Entry 6CGD (X-ray diffraction, 2.20 A resolution); this record covers chain A.

# Chain A
Molecule: Bifunctional AAC/APH
From: Staphylococcus aureus
Notes: EC 2.3.1.-, 2.7.1.190
UniProtKB: P0A0C1 (AACA_STAAU); residue numbers follow UniProt; this construct covers 175-479
Chain sequence (305 residues; each row starts with the number of its first residue):
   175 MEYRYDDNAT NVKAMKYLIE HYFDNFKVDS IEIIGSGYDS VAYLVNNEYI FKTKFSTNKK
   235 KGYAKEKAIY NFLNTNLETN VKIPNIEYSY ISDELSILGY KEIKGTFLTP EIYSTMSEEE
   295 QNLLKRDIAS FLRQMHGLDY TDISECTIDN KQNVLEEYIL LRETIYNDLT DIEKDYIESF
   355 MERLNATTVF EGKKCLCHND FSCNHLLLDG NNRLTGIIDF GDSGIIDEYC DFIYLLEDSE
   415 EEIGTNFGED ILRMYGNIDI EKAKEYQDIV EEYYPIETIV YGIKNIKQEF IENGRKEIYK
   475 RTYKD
Not modelled in the structure: 175-181
Ion coordination: Mg2+ site 1: Asp393 (together with GMP-PNP)
Residues lining bound ligands:
  - amikacin (AKN; (2S)-N-[(1R,2S,3S,4R,5S)-4-[(2R,3R,4S,5S,6R)-6-(aminomethyl)-3,4,5-tris(oxidanyl)oxan-2-yl]oxy-5-azanyl-2-[(2S,3R,4S,5S ,6R)-4-azanyl-6-(hydroxymethyl)-3,5-bis(oxidanyl)oxan-2-yl]oxy-3-oxidanyl-cyclohexyl]-4-azanyl-2-oxidanyl-butanamide): Ser210, Gly211, Tyr212, Asp374, Asn378, Asp396, Tyr408, Glu411, Val444, Glu445, Tyr448, Glu451
  - GMP-PNP (GNP; phosphoaminophosphonic acid-guanylate ester): Ile208, Gly209, Ser210, Gly211, Ser214, Ala216, Ile224, Lys226, Tyr237, Tyr274, Lys275, Glu276, Ile277, Phe281, Asn378, His379, Leu381, Ile392, Asp393

# Overview
Bound to chain A: GMP-PNP and amikacin.
Chain A is Bifunctional AAC/APH (Staphylococcus aureus); the structure, Aminoglycoside Phosphotransferase
(2'')-Ia in complex with GMPPNP, Magnesium, and Amikacin, was determined by X-ray diffraction, deposited
together with 6C5U, 6CAV, 6CEY, 6CGG and 6CH4.
